Entry 5WSD (X-ray diffraction, 1.20 A resolution); this record covers chains A and B.

== Chain A (and B) ==
Protein: Uncharacterized protein tm1459
Source organism: Thermotoga maritima (strain ATCC 43589 / MSB8 / DSM 3109 / JCM 10099)
Notes: chain B of this document is another copy of the same molecule, construct and numbering; everything in this record applies to it too
UniProt: Q9X1H0 (Q9X1H0_THEMA); residues 1-114 here = UniProt positions 1-114
Sequence (118 residues; numbered -3 to 114; the number before each row is that of its first residue; numbers below 1 keep their minus sign (Gly-3 is residue -3)):
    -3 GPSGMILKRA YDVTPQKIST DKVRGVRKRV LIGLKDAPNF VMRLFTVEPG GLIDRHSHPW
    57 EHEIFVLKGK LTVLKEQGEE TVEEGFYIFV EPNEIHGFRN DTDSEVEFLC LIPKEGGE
Differences from the reference sequence: expression tag (-3 to 0)
Modified residues: Cys106 (3-sulfinoalanine; CSD)

== How chain A and chain B interact ==
Residue-residue contacts (101):
  Pro-2(A) - Glu87(B)
  Ser-1(A) - Glu87(B)
  Ser-1(A) - Glu90(B)
  Gly0(A) - Glu87(B)  hydrogen bond (backbone-backbone)
  Gly0(A) - Glu90(B)  hydrogen bond (backbone-side chain)
  Met1(A) - Val69(B)  hydrophobic
  Met1(A) - Lys71(B)
  Met1(A) - Ile84(B)  hydrophobic
  Met1(A) - Phe85(B)
  Met1(A) - Val86(B)  hydrophobic
  Met1(A) - Glu90(B)
  Met1(A) - Ile91(B)
  Met1(A) - His92(B)
  Ile2(A) - Tyr83(B)
  Ile2(A) - Ile84(B)
  Ile2(A) - Phe85(B)  hydrogen bond (backbone-backbone)
  Leu3(A) - Lys71(B)
  Leu3(A) - Glu76(B)
  Leu3(A) - Val78(B)  hydrophobic
  Leu3(A) - Phe82(B)
  Leu3(A) - Tyr83(B)
  Lys4(A) - Phe82(B)
  Lys4(A) - Tyr83(B)  hydrogen bond (backbone-backbone)
  Arg5(A) - Gly81(B)
  Arg5(A) - Phe82(B)
  Ala6(A) - Phe61(B)  hydrophobic
  Ala6(A) - Gly81(B)  hydrogen bond (backbone-backbone)
  Ala6(A) - Tyr83(B)  hydrophobic
  Leu27(A) - Phe61(B)  hydrophobic
  Leu27(A) - Tyr83(B)  hydrogen bond (backbone-side chain)
  Ile28(A) - Glu59(B)
  Ile28(A) - Tyr83(B)  hydrophobic
  Ile28(A) - Ile84(B)
  Ile28(A) - Phe85(B)  hydrophobic
  Asp32(A) - Phe85(B)
  Pro34(A) - Glu57(B)
  Pro34(A) - Phe85(B)
  Asn35(A) - Glu57(B)  hydrogen bond
  Asn35(A) - Pro109(B)
  Phe36(A) - Phe36(B)  hydrophobic
  Phe36(A) - Glu57(B)
  Phe36(A) - Glu59(B)
  Phe36(A) - Leu107(B)
  Phe36(A) - Ile108(B)
  Phe36(A) - Pro109(B)
  Val37(A) - Glu59(B)
  Met38(A) - Glu59(B)
  Met38(A) - Ile60(B)
  Glu57(A) - Pro34(B)
  Glu57(A) - Asn35(B)  hydrogen bond
  Glu57(A) - Phe36(B)
  Glu59(A) - Ile28(B)
  Glu59(A) - Phe36(B)
  Glu59(A) - Met38(B)
  Glu59(A) - Leu107(B)
  Ile60(A) - Met38(B)
  Phe61(A) - Ala6(B)  hydrophobic
  Phe61(A) - Leu27(B)  hydrophobic
  Phe61(A) - Leu40(B)  hydrophobic
  Phe61(A) - Leu63(B)  hydrophobic
  Phe61(A) - Leu105(B)  hydrophobic
  Leu63(A) - Phe61(B)  hydrophobic
  Leu63(A) - Leu63(B)  hydrophobic
  Val69(A) - Met1(B)  hydrophobic
  Val69(A) - Leu3(B)  hydrophobic
  Leu70(A) - Met1(B)
  Lys71(A) - Met1(B)
  Lys71(A) - Leu3(B)
  Glu76(A) - Leu3(B)
  Val78(A) - Leu3(B)  hydrophobic
  Glu79(A) - Arg5(B)  salt bridge
  Gly81(A) - Arg5(B)
  Gly81(A) - Ala6(B)  hydrogen bond (backbone-backbone)
  Phe82(A) - Lys4(B)
  Phe82(A) - Arg5(B)
  Tyr83(A) - Ile2(B)
  Tyr83(A) - Leu3(B)
  Tyr83(A) - Lys4(B)  hydrogen bond (backbone-backbone)
  Tyr83(A) - Ala6(B)  hydrophobic
  Tyr83(A) - Val9(B)
  Tyr83(A) - Leu27(B)  hydrogen bond (side chain-backbone)
  Tyr83(A) - Ile28(B)  hydrophobic
  Ile84(A) - Met1(B)  hydrophobic
  Ile84(A) - Ile2(B)
  Ile84(A) - Ile28(B)
  Phe85(A) - Met1(B)
  Phe85(A) - Ile2(B)  hydrogen bond (backbone-backbone)
  Phe85(A) - Ile28(B)  hydrophobic
  Phe85(A) - Asp32(B)
  Phe85(A) - Pro34(B)
  Val86(A) - Met1(B)  hydrophobic
  Glu90(A) - Met1(B)  hydrogen bond (side chain-backbone)
  Ile91(A) - Met1(B)
  His92(A) - Met1(B)
  Leu105(A) - Phe61(B)  hydrophobic
  Leu105(A) - Leu105(B)  hydrophobic
  Leu107(A) - Phe36(B)
  Leu107(A) - Glu59(B)
  Ile108(A) - Phe36(B)
  Pro109(A) - Asn35(B)
  Pro109(A) - Phe36(B)
Also at the interface, not in a pair above, chain A (45 interface residues in all): Ala33, Leu40, Glu87, Pro88
Also at the interface, not in a pair above, chain B (42 interface residues in all): Ala33, Val37, Leu70, Pro88

== In short ==
45 residues of chain A face 42 of chain B across their interface; the contacts include 13 hydrogen bonds and 1
salt bridge. Among the polar pairs are Glu79(A)-Arg5(B), Gly0(A)-Glu90(B) and Leu27(A)-Tyr83(B).
Chain A and chain B are both Uncharacterized protein tm1459 (Thermotoga maritima (strain ATCC 43589 / MSB8 /
DSM 3109 / JCM 10099)); the structure, Crystal structure of a cupin protein (tm1459) in apo form, was
determined by X-ray diffraction together with 5WSE and 5WSF from the same study.
